PDB entry 4O62 | X-ray diffraction, 1.78 A resolution | chains B and D of the 4 polymer chains in the assembly

[Chain B]
Name: Zinc finger CW-type PWWP domain protein 2
Source organism: Homo sapiens
UniProtKB: Q504Y3 (ZCPW2_HUMAN); residues 21-78 here = UniProt positions 21-78
Sequence (59 residues; each row starts with the number of its first residue):
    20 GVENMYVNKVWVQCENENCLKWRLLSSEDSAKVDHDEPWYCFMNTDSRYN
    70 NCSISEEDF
Not modelled in the structure: 20-21
Construct notes: expression tag (20)
Bound ions: Zn2+: Cys33, Cys38, Cys60, Cys71
What the authors report for this chain:
  - mutagenesis - E75A, F78DEL: unchanged binding to Histone H3.3 (chain D)
  - mutagenesis - W30I, W30P, W30T, W41A: decreased expression
  - mutagenesis - W30C, W30L, W30M, W30P, W30T: decreased binding to Histone H3.3 (chain D)
  - mutagenesis - W30L/W41F, W30M/W41F: abolished binding to H3K4me3
  - conformationally variable residues (order/disorder transition): Phe78
  - specificity-determining residues: Phe78
  - mutagenesis - W41F: unchanged expression
  - mutagenesis - W30L/F78DEL: unchanged binding to H3K4me3 peptide

[Chain D]
Name: Histone H3.3
UniProtKB: K7ES00 (K7ES00_HUMAN); residues 1-11 here correspond to UniProt positions 2-12 (UniProt number = residue number + 1)
Sequence (11 residues; row label = number of the first residue in the row):
     1 ARTKQTARKST
Not modelled in the structure: 7-11
Modified positions: Lys4 (n-trimethyllysine; M3L)
What the authors report for this chain:
  - post-translational modification sites: Lys4

[Chain B / chain D interface]
Contacting residue pairs (18):
  Lys28(B) - Thr6(D)  hydrogen bond (backbone-side chain)
  Val29(B) - Lys4(D)
  Val29(B) - Gln5(D)
  Trp30(B) - Thr3(D)
  Trp30(B) - Lys4(D)  hydrogen bond (backbone-backbone)
  Trp30(B) - Thr6(D)
  Val31(B) - Arg2(D)
  Gln32(B) - Arg2(D)  hydrogen bond
  Glu34(B) - Ala1(D)
  Trp41(B) - Arg2(D)
  Trp41(B) - Lys4(D)
  Leu43(B) - Thr6(D)
  Val52(B) - Ala1(D)  hydrophobic
  Asp53(B) - Ala1(D)
  His54(B) - Ala1(D)  hydrogen bond (backbone-backbone)
  His54(B) - Thr3(D)
  Glu56(B) - Ala1(D)  hydrogen bond (backbone-backbone)
  Phe78(B) - Lys4(D)
Interface residues without a listed pair, chain B (16 interface residues in all): Asp55, Pro57, Trp58
The authors on this interface:
  - specific contacts: Trp30(B)-Lys4(D), Gln32(B)-Arg2(D), Glu34(B)-Ala1(D), Trp41(B)-Lys4(D), His54(B)-Ala1(D) (backbone contact), Glu56(B)-Ala1(D) (backbone contact), Phe78(B)-Lys4(D)

[In short]
16 residues of chain B face 6 of chain D across their interface; the contacts include 5 hydrogen bonds. Polar
contacts include Lys28(B)-Thr6(D), Gln32(B)-Arg2(D) and Trp30(B)-Lys4(D). The paper describes contacts between
Trp30(B) and Lys4(D), Gln32(B) and Arg2(D) and Glu34(B) and Ala1(D) among others; backbone contacts between
His54(B) and Ala1(D) and Glu56(B) and Ala1(D). From the paper: W30C, W30L and W30M of chain B, among others,
reduce binding to Histone H3.3 (chain D); the specificity determinant Phe78(B); 13 substitutions were tested
in all.
Here chain B is Zinc finger CW-type PWWP domain protein 2 (Homo sapiens) and chain D is Histone H3.3. Entry
4O62 (CW-type zinc finger of ZCWPW2 in complex with the amino terminus of histone H3) was determined by X-ray
diffraction, deposited together with 4QQ4.
